PDB entry 6G4J | X-ray diffraction, 1.60 A resolution | chains A and B

# Chain A
Molecule: Probable serine/threonine-protein kinase YabT
Organism: Bacillus subtilis (strain 168)
Notes: EC 2.7.11.1
UniProt: P37562 (PKN1_BACSU); numbering as in UniProt (aligned over 1-315)
Sequence (315 residues; row label = number of the first residue in the row):
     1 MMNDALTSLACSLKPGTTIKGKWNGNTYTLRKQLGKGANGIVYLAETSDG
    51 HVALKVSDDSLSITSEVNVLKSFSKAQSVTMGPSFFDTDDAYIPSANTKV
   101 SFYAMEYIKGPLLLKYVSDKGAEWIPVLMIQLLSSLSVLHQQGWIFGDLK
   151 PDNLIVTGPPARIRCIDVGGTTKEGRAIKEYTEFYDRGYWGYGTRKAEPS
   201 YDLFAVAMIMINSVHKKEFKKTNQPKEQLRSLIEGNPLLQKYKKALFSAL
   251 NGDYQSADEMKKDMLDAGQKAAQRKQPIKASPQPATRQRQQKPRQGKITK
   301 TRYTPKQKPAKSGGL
Not modelled in the structure: 274-315
Curated features (UniProtKB/Swiss-Prot):
  - active site: Asp148 (Proton acceptor)
  - binding site (ATP): Leu34 to Val42, Lys55
From the paper describing this entry:
  - post-translational modification sites: Tyr28, Tyr92, Thr171, Thr172, Tyr254 (citing earlier work)
  - contacts within the chain: Lys55-Glu66 (salt bridge), Lys55-Asp167
  - catalytic residues: Asp167 (proposed by the authors, not directly observed)
  - conformationally variable residues (order/disorder transition): Arg274 to Leu315

# Chain B
Molecule: alphaREP bE8
Organism: synthetic construct
Sequence (148 residues; row label = number of the first residue in the row; numbers below 1 keep their minus sign (Met-9 is residue -9)):
    -9 MRGSHHHHHHTDPEKVEMYIKNLQDDSAVVRDYAAAALGKIGDERAVEPL
    41 IKALKDEDEYVRQSAAWALGEIGDERAVEPLIKALKDEDPSVRLTAAEAL
    91 GQIGGERVRAAMEKLAETGTGFARKVAVNYLETHKSLISGGGGSGGGG
Not modelled in the structure: -9 to 2, 125-138

# How chain A and chain B interact
Residue-residue contacts (34; chain A residue first):
  Gln77(A) with Ala18(B)
  Ser78(A) with Val19(B); Asp48(B), hydrogen bond; Tyr50(B)
  Val79(A) with Val19(B); Asp22(B); Tyr50(B), hydrophobic
  Glu123(A) with Leu84(B)
  Trp124(A) with Leu84(B), hydrophobic; Thr85(B)
  Val127(A) with Pro80(B), hydrophobic; Ser81(B); Leu84(B), hydrophobic
  Ile130(A) with Pro80(B), hydrophobic
  Gln131(A) with Tyr50(B); Ser81(B), hydrogen bond
  Ser134(A) with Tyr50(B)
  Pro159(A) with Trp57(B)
  Pro160(A) with Gln53(B); Ser54(B)
  Ala161(A) with Gln53(B), hydrogen bond (backbone-side chain)
  Arg162(A) with Asp22(B), salt bridge; Tyr50(B), hydrogen bond (side chain-backbone); Gln53(B), hydrogen bond; Ser54(B), hydrogen bond
  Leu265(A) with Glu78(B); Pro80(B)
  Gly268(A) with Arg83(B)
  Gln269(A) with Glu78(B), hydrogen bond (side chain-backbone); Arg83(B)
  Ala272(A) with Arg83(B); Gly111(B); Phe112(B), hydrogen bond (backbone-backbone)
  Gln273(A) with Gly111(B)
Also at the interface, not in a pair above, chain A (19 interface residues in all): Ala271
Also at the interface, not in a pair above, chain B (19 interface residues in all): Glu49, Thr110, Lys115
Interface features reported in the paper:
  - interface residues, chain A: Ser78(A), Gln131(A), Arg162(A)

# In short
The chain A/chain B interface involves 19 residues from each chain, with 8 hydrogen bonds and 1 salt bridge.
Polar pairs include Arg162(A)-Asp22(B), Ser78(A)-Asp48(B) and Gln131(A)-Ser81(B). From UniProt: active-site
residue Asp148(A) and 10 ATP-binding residues on chain A. The paper reports the catalytic residue Asp167(A);
interface residues Ser78(A), Gln131(A) and Arg162(A).
Here chain A is Probable serine/threonine-protein kinase YabT (Bacillus subtilis (strain 168)) and chain B is
alphaREP bE8 (synthetic construct). Entry 6G4J (Structure of the protein kinase YabT from Bacillus subtilis in
complex with an alphaREP crystallization helper) was determined by X-ray diffraction.
